Entry 5L63 (X-ray diffraction, 2.70 A resolution); this record covers chains S and T of the 28 polymer chains in the assembly.

== Chain S ==
Protein: Proteasome subunit alpha type-6
Source organism: Saccharomyces cerevisiae (strain ATCC 204508 / S288c)
Notes: EC 3.4.25.1
UniProtKB: P40302 (PSA6_YEAST); residues 0-233 here correspond to UniProt positions 1-234 (UniProt number = residue number + 1)
Sequence (234 residues; each row starts with the number of its first residue; numbering starts at 0):
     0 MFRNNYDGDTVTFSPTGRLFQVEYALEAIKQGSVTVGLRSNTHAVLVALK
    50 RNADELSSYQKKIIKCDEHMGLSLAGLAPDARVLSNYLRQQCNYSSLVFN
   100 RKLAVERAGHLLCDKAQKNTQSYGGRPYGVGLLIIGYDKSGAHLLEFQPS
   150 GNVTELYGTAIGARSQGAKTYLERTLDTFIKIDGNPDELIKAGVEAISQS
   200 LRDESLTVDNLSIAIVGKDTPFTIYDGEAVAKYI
Not modelled in the structure: 0-2
Curated features (UniProtKB/Swiss-Prot):
  - modified residue: Ser13 (Phosphoserine)
  - cross-link: Lys190 (Glycyl lysine isopeptide (Lys-Gly) (interchain with G-Cter in ubiquitin))

== Chain T ==
Protein: Probable proteasome subunit alpha type-7
Source organism: Saccharomyces cerevisiae (strain ATCC 204508 / S288c)
Notes: EC 3.4.25.1
UniProtKB: P21242 (PSA7_YEAST); residues -3 to 284 here correspond to UniProt positions 1-288 (UniProt number = residue number + 4)
Sequence (288 residues; each row starts with the number of its first residue; numbers below 1 keep their minus sign (Met-3 is residue -3)):
    -3 MTSIGTGYDLSNSVFSPDGRNFQVEYAVKAVENGTTSIGIKCNDGVVFAV
    47 EKLITSKLLVPQKNVKIQVVDRHIGCVYSGLIPDGRHLVNRGREEAASFK
    97 KLYKTPIPIPAFADRLGQYVQAHTLYNSVRPFGVSTIFGGVDKNGAHLYM
   147 LEPSGSYWGYKGAATGKGRQSAKAELEKLVDHHPEGLSAREAVKQAAKII
   197 YLAHEDNKEKDFELEISWCSLSETNGLHKFVKGDLLQEAIDFAQKEINGD
   247 DDEDEDDSDNVMSSDDENAPVATNANATTDQEGDIHLE
Not modelled in the structure: -3 to 1, 245-284
Curated features (UniProtKB/Swiss-Prot):
  - modified residue: Thr-2 (N-acetylthreonine)

== How chain S and chain T interact ==
Contacting residue pairs - 64 pairs, chain S then chain T:
  Asn4(S) with Leu6(T)
  Tyr5(S) with Asp5(T), hydrogen bond; Leu6(T), hydrophobic
  Thr9(S) with Arg126(T)
  Val10(S) with Gln19(T); Asn123(T); Ser124(T); Val125(T); Arg126(T)
  Thr11(S) with Leu6(T); Gln19(T)
  Phe12(S) with Gln19(T); Tyr22(T), hydrophobic; Ala23(T), hydrophobic; Leu77(T), hydrophobic; Arg126(T); Pro127(T)
  Ser13(S) with Tyr22(T)
  Pro14(S) with Tyr22(T), hydrophobic; Lys25(T)
  Thr15(S) with Lys25(T)
  Gly16(S) with Tyr22(T); Lys25(T); Ala26(T)
  Leu18(S) with Leu77(T), hydrophobic; Arg126(T)
  His109(S) with Arg82(T)
  Cys112(S) with Arg82(T)
  Asp113(S) with Arg82(T), salt bridge; Asn86(T)
  Gln116(S) with Pro79(T); Asp80(T); His83(T), hydrogen bond; Arg126(T)
  Thr119(S) with Arg126(T), hydrogen bond (backbone-side chain)
  Gln120(S) with His119(T); Val125(T); Arg126(T), hydrogen bond (backbone-backbone); Pro127(T); Phe128(T)
  Ser121(S) with Ser124(T)
  Tyr122(S) with Ser124(T), hydrogen bond (backbone-backbone)
  Ser149(S) with Pro79(T)
  Gly150(S) with Pro79(T)
  Asn151(S) with Ile78(T); Pro79(T)
  Thr153(S) with Leu55(T); Asn60(T)
  Glu154(S) with Val56(T); Lys59(T); Asn60(T), hydrogen bond (backbone-side chain)
  Leu155(S) with Leu54(T); Leu55(T); Val56(T)
  Tyr156(S) with Leu54(T), hydrogen bond (backbone-backbone); Leu55(T); Val56(T); Pro57(T)
  Gly157(S) with Leu54(T)
  Lys168(S) with Leu54(T)
  Leu171(S) with Leu54(T)
  Glu172(S) with Ser52(T), hydrogen bond; Lys53(T)
  Leu175(S) with Lys53(T)
Also at the interface, not in a pair above, chain S (35 interface residues in all): Arg38, Glu105, Val152, Phe178
Also at the interface, not in a pair above, chain T (30 interface residues in all): Gly129

== In short ==
35 residues of chain S face 30 of chain T across their interface, with 8 hydrogen bonds and 1 salt bridge.
Polar contacts include Asp113(S)-Arg82(T), Tyr5(S)-Asp5(T) and Gln116(S)-His83(T).
Here chain S is Proteasome subunit alpha type-6 and chain T is Probable proteasome subunit alpha type-7, both
from Saccharomyces cerevisiae (strain ATCC 204508 / S288c). Entry 5L63 (Yeast 20S proteasome with human beta5c
(1-138) and human beta6 (97-111; 118-133) in complex with epoxyketone ...) was determined by X-ray
diffraction, deposited together with 5L52, 5L54, 5L55, 5L5A, 5L5B, 5L5D and 30 further entries.
